PDB entry 3REH | X-ray diffraction, 2.50 A resolution | chains H and J of the 10 polymer chains in the assembly

[Chain H]
Name: Histone H2B 1.1
From: Xenopus laevis
UniProtKB: P02281 (H2B11_XENLA); residues 1-122 here correspond to UniProt positions 5-126 (UniProt number = residue number + 4)
Amino-acid sequence (122 residues; row label = number of the first residue in the row):
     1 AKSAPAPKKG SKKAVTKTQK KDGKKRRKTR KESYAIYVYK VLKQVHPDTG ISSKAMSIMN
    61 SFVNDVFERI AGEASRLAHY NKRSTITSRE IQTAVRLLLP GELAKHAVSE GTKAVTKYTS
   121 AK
Not modelled in the structure: 1-27
Construct notes: variant Thr29 (Ser33 in P02281)
Curated features (UniProtKB/Swiss-Prot):
  - modified residue: Lys2 (N6-acetyllysine), Lys9 (N6-acetyllysine), Ser11 (Phosphoserine), Lys12 (N6-acetyllysine), Lys17 (N6-acetyllysine)
  - glycosylation: Ser109 (O-linked (GlcNAc) serine)
  - cross-link: Lys117 (Glycyl lysine isopeptide (Lys-Gly) (interchain with G-Cter in ubiquitin))

[Chain J]
Molecule: 145-nt DNA strand
Sequence (145 nucleotides; numbered -72 to 72; the number before each row is that of its first residue; numbers below 1 keep their minus sign (DA-72 is residue -72)):
   -72 ATCAATATCC ACCTGCAGAT ACTACCAAAA GTGTATTTGG AAACTGCTCC ATCAAAAGGC
   -12 ATGTTCAGCT GATTCAGCTG AACATGCCTT TTGATGGAGC AGTTTCCAAA TACACTTTTG
    48 GTAGTATCTG CAGGTGGATA TTGAT
Metal / ion sites: Mn2+ site 1: DG-34, DG-33; Mn2+ site 2 near DG4 (its only coordinating residue here); Mn2+ site 3 near DG26 (its only coordinating residue here); Mn2+ site 4 near DG47 (its only coordinating residue here); Mn2+ site 5 near DG60 (its only coordinating residue here)

[Chain H / chain J interface]
Residue-residue contacts - 15 pairs, chain H then chain J:
  Lys28(H) with DG29(J), hydrogen bond to the phosphate; DT30(J), salt bridge to the phosphate
  Thr29(H) with DG29(J), hydrogen bond to the phosphate
  Arg30(H) with DA-45(J), sugar contact; DA-44(J), salt bridge to the phosphate
  Glu32(H) with DA-44(J), phosphate contact
  Tyr39(H) with DT-53(J), phosphate contact
  Ser52(H) with DA-54(J), phosphate contact
  Ser53(H) with DA-54(J), hydrogen bond to the phosphate
  Arg83(H) with DG-33(J), phosphate contact; DA-32(J), salt bridge to the phosphate
  Ser84(H) with DG-34(J), sugar contact; DG-33(J), hydrogen bond to the phosphate
  Thr85(H) with DG-34(J), hydrogen bond to the phosphate; DG-33(J), hydrogen bond to the phosphate
Also at the interface, not in a pair above, chain H (12 interface residues in all): Ile51, Lys82

[In short]
The interface between chain H and chain J involves 12 residues on one side and 9 on the other, with 6 hydrogen
bonds and 3 salt bridges. Among the polar pairs are Lys28(H)-DG29(J), Thr29(H)-DG29(J) and Ser53(H)-DA-54(J).
Here chain H is Histone H2B 1.1 (Xenopus laevis) and chain J is a 145-nt DNA strand. Entry 3REH (2.5 Angstrom
Crystal Structure of the Nucleosome Core Particle Assembled with a 145 bp Alpha-Satellite DNA ...) was
determined by X-ray diffraction together with 3REI, 3REJ, 3REK and 3REL from the same study.
